2GD6 - chains A and B; structure by X-ray diffraction, 2.30 A resolution.

Chain A (and B):
Molecule: probable alpha-methylacyl-CoA racemase MCR
Source organism: Mycobacterium tuberculosis
Notes: EC 5.1.99.4; chain B of this document is another copy of the same molecule, construct and numbering; everything in this record applies to it too
Amino-acid sequence (360 residues; row label = number of the first residue in the row):
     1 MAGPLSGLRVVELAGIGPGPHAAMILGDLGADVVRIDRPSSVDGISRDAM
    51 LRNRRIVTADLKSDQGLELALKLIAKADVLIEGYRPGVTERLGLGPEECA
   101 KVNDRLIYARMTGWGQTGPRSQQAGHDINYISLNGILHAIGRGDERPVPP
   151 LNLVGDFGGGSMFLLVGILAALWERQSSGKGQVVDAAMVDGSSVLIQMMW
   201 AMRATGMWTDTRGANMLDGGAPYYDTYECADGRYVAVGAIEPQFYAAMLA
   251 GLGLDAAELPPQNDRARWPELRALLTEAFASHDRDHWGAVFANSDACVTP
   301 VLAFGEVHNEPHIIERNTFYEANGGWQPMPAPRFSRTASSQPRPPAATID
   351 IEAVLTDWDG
Unresolved in the structure: 1, 40-44
Ligand contacts:
  - acetyl coenzyme A (ACO), molecule 1: Ile-16, Gly-17, Pro-18, Asp-37, Arg-38, Ala-59, Asp-60, Leu-61, Lys-62, Gly-83, Tyr-84, Arg-85, Val-88, Arg-91, Leu-92, Gly-113, Ala-124, Gly-125, His-126, Asp-127, Tyr-130, Asn-152, Asp-156, Met-188
  - acetyl coenzyme A (ACO), molecule 2: Met-198, Ile-240, Phe-244

How chain A and chain B interact:
Residue-residue contacts (322):
  Pro-4(A) / Ala-170(B)
  Pro-4(A) / Trp-173(B)
  Pro-4(A) / Glu-174(B)
  Leu-5(A) / Ala-170(B)  hydrophobic
  Leu-5(A) / Trp-173(B)
  Leu-8(A) / Trp-173(B)  hydrophobic
  His-21(A) / Val-194(B)
  His-21(A) / Leu-195(B)
  Met-24(A) / Val-194(B)  hydrophobic
  Met-24(A) / Gln-197(B)
  Ile-25(A) / Phe-163(B)  hydrophobic
  Ile-25(A) / Val-194(B)  hydrophobic
  Leu-29(A) / Ala-170(B)  hydrophobic
  Arg-47(A) / Ala-204(B)
  Arg-47(A) / Thr-205(B)
  Asp-48(A) / Ala-201(B)
  Ala-49(A) / Gln-197(B)  hydrogen bond (backbone-side chain)
  Met-50(A) / Gln-197(B)
  Arg-85(A) / Phe-244(B)
  Arg-85(A) / Asp-295(B)  salt bridge
  Trp-114(A) / His-312(B)  hydrogen bond (backbone-side chain)
  Trp-114(A) / Arg-316(B)  hydrogen bond (backbone-side chain)
  Gly-115(A) / Arg-316(B)
  Thr-117(A) / His-312(B)
  Thr-117(A) / Arg-316(B)
  Gly-118(A) / His-312(B)
  Pro-119(A) / His-312(B)
  Pro-119(A) / Glu-315(B)
  Arg-120(A) / Thr-299(B)
  Arg-120(A) / Glu-310(B)  salt bridge
  Arg-120(A) / His-312(B)  hydrogen bond (backbone-side chain)
  Ser-121(A) / His-312(B)
  Gln-122(A) / Asp-295(B)
  Gln-123(A) / Phe-291(B)
  Gln-123(A) / Ala-292(B)  hydrogen bond (side chain-backbone)
  Gln-123(A) / Asn-293(B)
  Gln-123(A) / Ser-294(B)
  Gln-123(A) / Asp-295(B)
  Ala-124(A) / Phe-244(B)  hydrophobic
  Ala-124(A) / Asp-295(B)  hydrogen bond (backbone-side chain)
  Ala-124(A) / Cys-297(B)
  Gly-125(A) / Cys-297(B)
  His-126(A) / Tyr-224(B)
  His-126(A) / Gly-238(B)
  His-126(A) / Ile-240(B)
  His-126(A) / Glu-241(B)  salt bridge
  Asp-127(A) / Tyr-224(B)
  Ile-128(A) / Tyr-224(B)  hydrogen bond (backbone-side chain)
  Ile-128(A) / Asp-225(B)
  Ile-128(A) / Thr-226(B)
  Ile-128(A) / Ala-236(B)  hydrophobic
  Ile-128(A) / Val-237(B)
  Ile-128(A) / Gly-238(B)
  Asn-129(A) / Ala-236(B)  hydrogen bond (side chain-backbone)
  Asn-129(A) / Gly-238(B)
  Asn-129(A) / Cys-297(B)  hydrogen bond (side chain-backbone)
  Asn-129(A) / Val-298(B)
  Asn-129(A) / Thr-299(B)  hydrogen bond
  Ser-132(A) / Ala-236(B)
  Ser-132(A) / Thr-299(B)  hydrogen bond
  Ser-132(A) / Pro-300(B)  hydrogen bond (side chain-backbone)
  Ser-132(A) / Val-301(B)
  Ser-132(A) / Leu-302(B)  hydrogen bond (backbone-backbone)
  Leu-133(A) / Leu-302(B)
  Leu-133(A) / Val-307(B)
  Leu-133(A) / Glu-310(B)
  Leu-133(A) / Ile-313(B)
  Asn-134(A) / Phe-304(B)
  Asn-134(A) / Val-307(B)
  Gly-135(A) / Leu-302(B)
  Gly-135(A) / Phe-304(B)
  Gly-135(A) / Val-307(B)
  Ile-136(A) / Leu-153(B)  hydrophobic
  Ile-136(A) / Phe-304(B)
  Leu-137(A) / Thr-226(B)
  Leu-137(A) / Ala-236(B)  hydrophobic
  His-138(A) / Val-301(B)
  His-138(A) / Leu-302(B)
  His-138(A) / Ala-303(B)
  Ala-139(A) / Leu-151(B)
  Ala-139(A) / Phe-304(B)  hydrophobic
  Arg-142(A) / Glu-145(B)
  Arg-142(A) / Arg-146(B)
  Arg-142(A) / Pro-147(B)  hydrogen bond (side chain-backbone)
  Arg-142(A) / Val-148(B)
  Glu-145(A) / Arg-142(B)
  Glu-145(A) / Glu-145(B)
  Arg-146(A) / Asp-225(B)  salt bridge
  Arg-146(A) / Thr-226(B)  hydrogen bond (side chain-backbone)
  Arg-146(A) / Tyr-234(B)
  Arg-146(A) / Arg-272(B)
  Pro-147(A) / Arg-142(B)  hydrogen bond (backbone-side chain)
  Pro-147(A) / Thr-226(B)  hydrogen bond (backbone-side chain)
  Pro-147(A) / Tyr-234(B)
  Val-148(A) / Arg-142(B)
  Val-148(A) / Val-148(B)  hydrophobic
  Val-148(A) / Asp-218(B)
  Pro-149(A) / Asp-225(B)
  Pro-150(A) / Pro-150(B)  hydrophobic
  Leu-151(A) / Ala-139(B)
  Leu-151(A) / Ile-196(B)  hydrophobic
  Leu-151(A) / Trp-208(B)  hydrophobic
  Leu-151(A) / Leu-217(B)
  Leu-151(A) / Asp-218(B)
  Asn-152(A) / Met-198(B)
  Asn-152(A) / Met-199(B)
  Asn-152(A) / Leu-217(B)
  Leu-153(A) / Leu-195(B)
  Leu-153(A) / Ile-196(B)  hydrophobic
  Val-154(A) / Leu-153(B)  hydrophobic
  Phe-157(A) / Leu-195(B)
  Phe-157(A) / Met-198(B)  hydrophobic
  Gly-158(A) / Met-162(B)
  Gly-158(A) / Leu-195(B)
  Met-162(A) / Gly-158(B)
  Met-162(A) / Met-162(B)  hydrophobic
  Met-162(A) / Phe-163(B)  hydrophobic
  Met-162(A) / Val-166(B)  hydrophobic
  Met-162(A) / Leu-195(B)  hydrophobic
  Phe-163(A) / Met-162(B)  hydrophobic
  Phe-163(A) / Ala-331(B)
  Phe-163(A) / Pro-332(B)
  Leu-165(A) / Val-166(B)  hydrophobic
  Val-166(A) / Met-162(B)  hydrophobic
  Val-166(A) / Leu-165(B)  hydrophobic
  Val-166(A) / Leu-169(B)  hydrophobic
  Gly-167(A) / Pro-332(B)
  Gly-167(A) / Phe-334(B)
  Leu-169(A) / Val-166(B)
  Leu-169(A) / Leu-169(B)  hydrophobic
  Ala-170(A) / Pro-4(B)
  Ala-170(A) / Leu-5(B)  hydrophobic
  Leu-172(A) / Trp-173(B)  hydrophobic
  Trp-173(A) / Pro-4(B)
  Trp-173(A) / Leu-5(B)
  Trp-173(A) / Leu-8(B)  hydrophobic
  Glu-174(A) / Pro-4(B)
  Glu-174(A) / Arg-336(B)  salt bridge
  Glu-174(A) / Thr-337(B)
  Arg-175(A) / Trp-173(B)
  Gln-176(A) / Gln-176(B)
  Ser-178(A) / Arg-336(B)
  Lys-180(A) / Arg-336(B)  hydrogen bond (backbone-side chain)
  Gly-181(A) / Arg-336(B)  hydrogen bond (backbone-side chain)
  Gln-182(A) / Phe-334(B)
  Gln-182(A) / Ser-335(B)
  Gln-182(A) / Arg-336(B)  hydrogen bond (side chain-backbone)
  Gln-182(A) / Thr-337(B)  hydrogen bond (side chain-backbone)
  Val-183(A) / Arg-333(B)
  Val-183(A) / Phe-334(B)
  Val-183(A) / Ser-335(B)  hydrogen bond (backbone-side chain)
  Val-184(A) / Pro-332(B)  hydrophobic
  Val-184(A) / Arg-333(B)
  Asp-185(A) / Arg-316(B)  salt bridge
  Asp-185(A) / Pro-332(B)
  Asp-185(A) / Arg-333(B)  hydrogen bond (backbone-backbone)
  Ala-186(A) / Pro-332(B)  hydrophobic
  Ala-187(A) / Arg-316(B)
  Val-189(A) / Ile-313(B)  hydrophobic
  Val-189(A) / Arg-316(B)
  Asp-190(A) / Arg-316(B)  salt bridge
  Asp-190(A) / Thr-318(B)  hydrogen bond
  Asp-190(A) / Ala-331(B)
  Asp-190(A) / Arg-333(B)  salt bridge
  Gly-191(A) / Ala-331(B)
  Ser-193(A) / Thr-318(B)
  Ser-193(A) / Phe-319(B)
  Ser-193(A) / Pro-328(B)
  Val-194(A) / His-21(B)
  Val-194(A) / Met-24(B)  hydrophobic
  Val-194(A) / Ile-25(B)  hydrophobic
  Val-194(A) / Pro-328(B)  hydrophobic
  Val-194(A) / Met-329(B)
  Val-194(A) / Ala-331(B)  hydrophobic
  Leu-195(A) / Leu-153(B)
  Leu-195(A) / Phe-157(B)
  Leu-195(A) / Gly-158(B)
  Leu-195(A) / Met-162(B)  hydrophobic
  Ile-196(A) / Leu-151(B)  hydrophobic
  Ile-196(A) / Leu-153(B)  hydrophobic
  Ile-196(A) / Phe-304(B)  hydrophobic
  Gln-197(A) / Met-24(B)
  Gln-197(A) / Ala-49(B)
  Gln-197(A) / Met-50(B)
  Gln-197(A) / Gln-327(B)  hydrogen bond
  Gln-197(A) / Pro-328(B)
  Met-198(A) / Asn-152(B)
  Met-198(A) / Phe-157(B)  hydrophobic
  Met-199(A) / Asn-152(B)
  Trp-200(A) / Phe-304(B)
  Trp-200(A) / Val-307(B)  hydrophobic
  Trp-200(A) / Phe-319(B)
  Trp-200(A) / Trp-326(B)
  Trp-200(A) / Gln-327(B)  hydrogen bond (backbone-side chain)
  Ala-201(A) / Asp-48(B)
  Ala-201(A) / Gln-327(B)
  Arg-203(A) / Phe-304(B)
  Arg-203(A) / Gly-305(B)
  Thr-205(A) / Arg-47(B)
  Trp-208(A) / Leu-151(B)  hydrophobic
  Trp-208(A) / Phe-304(B)
  Asp-210(A) / Phe-304(B)
  Asp-210(A) / Gly-305(B)  hydrogen bond (side chain-backbone)
  Arg-212(A) / Tyr-234(B)  hydrogen bond
  Leu-217(A) / Leu-151(B)
  Leu-217(A) / Asn-152(B)
  Asp-218(A) / Val-148(B)
  Asp-218(A) / Pro-149(B)
  Asp-218(A) / Leu-151(B)
  Gly-219(A) / Pro-149(B)
  Tyr-224(A) / Asp-127(B)
  Tyr-224(A) / Ile-128(B)  hydrogen bond (side chain-backbone)
  Asp-225(A) / Ile-128(B)
  Asp-225(A) / Arg-146(B)  salt bridge
  Asp-225(A) / Pro-149(B)
  Thr-226(A) / Leu-137(B)
  Thr-226(A) / Arg-146(B)  hydrogen bond (backbone-side chain)
  Thr-226(A) / Pro-147(B)  hydrogen bond (side chain-backbone)
  Tyr-234(A) / Glu-145(B)
  Tyr-234(A) / Arg-146(B)
  Tyr-234(A) / Pro-147(B)
  Tyr-234(A) / Arg-212(B)  hydrogen bond
  Ala-236(A) / Ile-128(B)  hydrophobic
  Ala-236(A) / Asn-129(B)  hydrogen bond (backbone-side chain)
  Ala-236(A) / Ser-132(B)
  Ala-236(A) / Leu-137(B)  hydrophobic
  Val-237(A) / Ile-128(B)
  Gly-238(A) / His-126(B)
  Gly-238(A) / Ile-128(B)
  Gly-238(A) / Asn-129(B)
  Ile-240(A) / His-126(B)
  Glu-241(A) / His-126(B)  salt bridge
  Phe-244(A) / Ala-124(B)  hydrophobic
  Arg-272(A) / Arg-146(B)
  Phe-291(A) / Gln-123(B)
  Ala-292(A) / Gln-123(B)  hydrogen bond (backbone-side chain)
  Asn-293(A) / Gln-123(B)
  Ser-294(A) / Gln-123(B)
  Asp-295(A) / Gln-122(B)
  Asp-295(A) / Gln-123(B)
  Asp-295(A) / Ala-124(B)  hydrogen bond (side chain-backbone)
  Cys-297(A) / Ala-124(B)
  Cys-297(A) / Gly-125(B)
  Cys-297(A) / Asn-129(B)  hydrogen bond (backbone-side chain)
  Val-298(A) / Asn-129(B)
  Thr-299(A) / Trp-114(B)
  Thr-299(A) / Arg-120(B)
  Thr-299(A) / Asn-129(B)  hydrogen bond
  Thr-299(A) / Ser-132(B)  hydrogen bond
  Pro-300(A) / Ser-132(B)  hydrogen bond (backbone-side chain)
  Pro-300(A) / Leu-133(B)  hydrophobic
  Val-301(A) / Ser-132(B)
  Val-301(A) / His-138(B)
  Leu-302(A) / Ser-132(B)  hydrogen bond (backbone-backbone)
  Leu-302(A) / Leu-133(B)
  Leu-302(A) / Gly-135(B)
  Leu-302(A) / His-138(B)
  Ala-303(A) / His-138(B)
  Phe-304(A) / Gly-135(B)
  Phe-304(A) / Ala-139(B)  hydrophobic
  Phe-304(A) / Ile-196(B)  hydrophobic
  Phe-304(A) / Trp-200(B)
  Phe-304(A) / Arg-203(B)
  Phe-304(A) / Trp-208(B)
  Phe-304(A) / Asp-210(B)
  Gly-305(A) / Arg-203(B)
  Gly-305(A) / Asp-210(B)  hydrogen bond (backbone-side chain)
  Val-307(A) / Leu-133(B)
  Val-307(A) / Asn-134(B)
  Val-307(A) / Gly-135(B)
  Glu-310(A) / Arg-120(B)  salt bridge
  Glu-310(A) / Leu-133(B)
  His-312(A) / Trp-114(B)  hydrogen bond (side chain-backbone)
  His-312(A) / Thr-117(B)
  His-312(A) / Gly-118(B)
  His-312(A) / Pro-119(B)
  His-312(A) / Arg-120(B)  hydrogen bond (side chain-backbone)
  His-312(A) / Ser-121(B)
  Ile-313(A) / Leu-133(B)  hydrophobic
  Ile-313(A) / Val-189(B)  hydrophobic
  Glu-315(A) / Pro-119(B)
  Arg-316(A) / Trp-114(B)  hydrogen bond (side chain-backbone)
  Arg-316(A) / Thr-117(B)
  Arg-316(A) / Asp-185(B)  salt bridge
  Arg-316(A) / Val-189(B)
  Arg-316(A) / Asp-190(B)  salt bridge
  Thr-318(A) / Asp-190(B)  hydrogen bond
  Thr-318(A) / Ser-193(B)
  Phe-319(A) / Ser-193(B)
  Phe-319(A) / Trp-200(B)
  Trp-326(A) / Trp-200(B)
  Gln-327(A) / Gln-197(B)
  Gln-327(A) / Trp-200(B)  hydrogen bond (side chain-backbone)
  Gln-327(A) / Ala-201(B)
  Pro-328(A) / Ser-193(B)
  Pro-328(A) / Val-194(B)
  Pro-328(A) / Gln-197(B)
  Met-329(A) / Val-194(B)
  Ala-331(A) / Phe-163(B)
  Ala-331(A) / Asp-190(B)
  Ala-331(A) / Gly-191(B)
  Ala-331(A) / Val-194(B)  hydrophobic
  Pro-332(A) / Phe-163(B)
  Pro-332(A) / Gly-167(B)
  Pro-332(A) / Asp-185(B)
  Pro-332(A) / Ala-186(B)  hydrophobic
  Arg-333(A) / Val-183(B)
  Arg-333(A) / Val-184(B)
  Arg-333(A) / Asp-185(B)  hydrogen bond (backbone-backbone)
  Arg-333(A) / Asp-190(B)  salt bridge
  Phe-334(A) / Gly-167(B)
  Phe-334(A) / Gln-182(B)
  Phe-334(A) / Val-183(B)
  Ser-335(A) / Gln-182(B)
  Ser-335(A) / Val-183(B)  hydrogen bond (side chain-backbone)
  Arg-336(A) / Glu-174(B)  salt bridge
  Arg-336(A) / Ser-178(B)  hydrogen bond
  Arg-336(A) / Lys-180(B)  hydrogen bond (side chain-backbone)
  Arg-336(A) / Gly-181(B)  hydrogen bond (side chain-backbone)
  Arg-336(A) / Gln-182(B)  hydrogen bond (backbone-side chain)
  Thr-337(A) / Glu-174(B)
  Thr-337(A) / Gln-182(B)  hydrogen bond (backbone-side chain)
Other interface residues (no listed pair), chain A (146 interface residues in all): Ser-6, Asp-28, Arg-52, Asp-78, Gln-116, Ile-140, Gly-141, Ala-171, Ala-204, Tyr-227, Pro-311, Gly-325, Pro-330
Other interface residues (no listed pair), chain B (145 interface residues in all): Ser-6, Gly-7, Asp-28, Leu-29, Arg-52, Asp-78, Gly-115, Ile-136, Ile-140, Gly-141, Val-154, Ala-171, Leu-172, Arg-175, Ala-187, Gly-219, Pro-311, Gly-324, Gly-325, Pro-330

Summary:
146 residues of chain A face 145 of chain B across their interface, with 53 hydrogen bonds and 15 salt
bridges. Among the polar pairs are Arg-85(A)/Asp-295(B), Arg-120(A)/Glu-310(B) and His-126(A)/Glu-241(B).
Ligands of chain A: acetyl coenzyme A.
Both chains are probable alpha-methylacyl-CoA racemase MCR (Mycobacterium tuberculosis). Entry 2GD6 (The
1,1-proton transfer reaction mechanism by alpha-methylacyl-CoA racemase is catalyzed by an aspartate/histidine
pair and involves ...) was determined by X-ray diffraction (same publication as 2GCE, 2GCI, 2GD0 and 2GD2).
